PDB entry 8VNH | X-ray diffraction, 1.76 A resolution | chains C and B of the 4 polymer chains in the assembly

Chain C:
Molecule: 21-nt DNA strand
Sequence (21 nucleotides; numbered 401 to 421; the number before each row is that of its first residue):
   401 TTGACTCTCTTAAGAGAGTCA
Metal / ion sites: Mn2+: DA413, DG414 (shared with Asn319(B) of chain B); Na+: DA413, DG414 (shared with Asn319(B) of chain B)

Chain B:
Protein: Intron-encoded endonuclease I-PpoI
From: Physarum polycephalum
Notes: EC 3.1.-.-
UniProt: Q94702 (PPO1_PHYPO); residues 202-363 here correspond to UniProt positions 2-163 (UniProt number = residue number - 200)
Sequence (162 residues; row label = number of the first residue in the row):
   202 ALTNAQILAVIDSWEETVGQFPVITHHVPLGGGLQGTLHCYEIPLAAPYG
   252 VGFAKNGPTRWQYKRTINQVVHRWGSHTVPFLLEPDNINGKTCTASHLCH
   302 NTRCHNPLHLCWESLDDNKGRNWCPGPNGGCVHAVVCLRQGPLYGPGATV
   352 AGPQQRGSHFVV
Metal / ion sites: Zn2+ site 1: Cys241, Cys300, Cys305, His310; Mn2+: Asn319 (shared with DA413(C), DG414(C) of chain C); Na+: Asn319 (shared with DA413(C), DG414(C) of chain C); Zn2+ site 2: Cys325, Cys332, His334, Cys338

Interface between chain C and chain B:
Contacting residue pairs (25):
  DA413(C) with Leu316(B), base contact; Asn319(B), phosphate contact; Lys320(B), base contact; Asn323(B), hydrogen bond to the phosphate; Leu344(B), phosphate contact
  DG414(C) with Arg261(B), base contact; Thr295(B), phosphate contact; Ala296(B), phosphate contact; Ser297(B), phosphate contact; His298(B), salt bridge to the phosphate; Leu316(B), sugar contact; Asn319(B), hydrogen bond to the phosphate
  DA415(C) with Asn257(B), base contact; Arg261(B), salt bridge to the phosphate; Thr279(B), phosphate contact; Thr295(B), phosphate contact; Ala296(B), hydrogen bond to the phosphate
  DG416(C) with Asn257(B), hydrogen bond to the base; Gln263(B), base contact; Trp275(B), phosphate contact; Gly276(B), hydrogen bond to the phosphate
  DA417(C) with Asn257(B), base contact; Gln263(B), base contact; Arg274(B), hydrogen bond to the base
  DG418(C) with Arg274(B), hydrogen bond to the base
Interface residues without a listed pair, chain C (7 interface residues in all): DA412
Interface residues without a listed pair, chain B (18 interface residues in all): Thr303, Trp313

In short:
7 residues of chain C face 18 of chain B across their interface, with 7 hydrogen bonds and 2 salt bridges.
Polar contacts include DG416(C)-Asn257(B), DA417(C)-Arg274(B) and DG418(C)-Arg274(B). Asn319(B), DA413(C) and
DG414(C) coordinate Mn2+. The Na+ site is built by Asn319(B), DA413(C) and DG414(C).
Chain C is a 21-nt DNA strand and chain B is Intron-encoded endonuclease I-PpoI (Physarum polycephalum); the
structure, Homing endonuclease I-PpoI-DNA complex:reaction at pH6.0 (K+ MES) with 500 uM Mn2+ for 80s, was
determined by X-ray diffraction (same publication as 8VMO, 8VMP, 8VMQ, 8VMR, 8VMS, 8VMT and 35 further
entries).
